PDB entry 8AP6 | electron microscopy, 3.20 A resolution | chains f and r of the 80 polymer chains in the assembly

# Chain f
Molecule: subunit-f
Organism: Trypanosoma brucei brucei
UniProt: Q57ZE2 (Q57ZE2_TRYB2); residues 1-145 here = UniProt positions 1-145
Chain sequence (145 residues; row label = number of the first residue in the row):
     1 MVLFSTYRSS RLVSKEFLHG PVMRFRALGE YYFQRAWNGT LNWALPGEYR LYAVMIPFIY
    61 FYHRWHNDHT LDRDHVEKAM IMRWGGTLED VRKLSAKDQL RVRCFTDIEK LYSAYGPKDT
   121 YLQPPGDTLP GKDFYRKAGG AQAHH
Disordered / not traced: 1, 137-145
Small-molecule neighbours:
  - 1,2-diacyl-sn-glycero-3-phosphocholine (PC1), molecule 1: A44, L45, P46, L51, Y52, M55, I56, P57, Y60, F61, R64
  - 1,2-diacyl-sn-glycero-3-phosphocholine (PC1), molecule 2: W65, D68, H69

# Chain r
Molecule: ATPEG4
Organism: Trypanosoma brucei brucei
Chain sequence (62 residues; row label = number of the first residue in the row):
     1 MLLGGFVPRR FSQFNRDPCW MFFIFSVGFW LGEYPAMMIK YNARDLVYDP HRYVWSHHDD
    61 HH
Small-molecule neighbours:
  - 1,2-diacyl-sn-glycero-3-phosphocholine (PC1), molecule 1: M1, L2, F23, S26, W30, E33, Y34, M37
  - 1,2-diacyl-sn-glycero-3-phosphocholine (PC1), molecule 2: P18, M21, F22, F25

# How chain f and chain r interact
Contacting residue pairs (80; chain f residue first):
  W37(f) with L3(r); G4(r); G5(r)
  G39(f) with M1(r); L3(r)
  L41(f) with M1(r), hydrophobic
  L45(f) with M1(r), hydrogen bond (backbone-backbone)
  P46(f) with M1(r), hydrogen bond (backbone-backbone); L2(r)
  G47(f) with M1(r); L2(r); L3(r), hydrogen bond (backbone-backbone); G4(r)
  E48(f) with G4(r); G5(r)
  Y49(f) with L2(r), hydrophobic; L3(r); G4(r), hydrogen bond (backbone-backbone); G5(r); V7(r), hydrophobic
  R50(f) with F6(r); D17(r), salt bridge; C19(r); W20(r)
  Y52(f) with M1(r), hydrogen bond (side chain-backbone); L2(r), hydrophobic
  A53(f) with W20(r), hydrophobic; F23(r)
  V54(f) with C19(r), hydrophobic; F22(r)
  P57(f) with F22(r), hydrophobic; S26(r)
  F61(f) with S26(r); F29(r), hydrophobic
  R64(f) with E33(r), salt bridge
  K78(f) with W55(r); D60(r), salt bridge
  A79(f) with W55(r), hydrophobic
  M82(f) with V54(r); W55(r)
  R83(f) with H51(r), hydrogen bond (backbone-side chain); R52(r); W55(r), hydrogen bond (side chain-backbone)
  W84(f) with D49(r), hydrogen bond; P50(r); H51(r)
  R101(f) with D45(r), hydrogen bond (side chain-backbone)
  V102(f) with D49(r)
  C104(f) with K40(r); Y41(r)
  F105(f) with Y48(r), hydrophobic; D49(r); R52(r)
  D107(f) with Y41(r), hydrogen bond
  I108(f) with Y41(r)
  L111(f) with Y41(r), hydrophobic
  Y112(f) with Y48(r), hydrogen bond
  D119(f) with R52(r); Y53(r), hydrogen bond (backbone-side chain)
  T120(f) with R52(r)
  Y121(f) with Y53(r); S56(r); H58(r)
  L122(f) with Y53(r)
  Q123(f) with Y53(r)
  P124(f) with Y53(r)
  D127(f) with Y53(r)
  L129(f) with P50(r); R52(r); Y53(r), hydrophobic
  P130(f) with P50(r); H51(r); Y53(r)
  G131(f) with Y53(r); V54(r)
  K132(f) with Y53(r); V54(r); D59(r), salt bridge
  F134(f) with H51(r)
  Y135(f) with H51(r), hydrogen bond
Other interface residues (no listed pair), chain f (43 interface residues in all): Y32, F58
Other interface residues (no listed pair), chain r (32 interface residues in all): L46, V47

# Summary
43 residues of chain f and 32 residues of chain r are in contact; the contacts include 13 hydrogen bonds and 4
salt bridges. Polar pairs include R50(f)-D17(r), R64(f)-E33(r) and K78(f)-D60(r).
1,2-diacyl-sn-glycero-3-phosphocholine is bound between chain f and chain r.
Chain f is subunit-f and chain r is ATPEG4, both from Trypanosoma brucei brucei; the structure, Trypanosoma
brucei mitochondrial F1Fo ATP synthase dimer, was determined by electron microscopy, deposited together with
8AP7, 8AP8, 8AP9, 8APA, 8APB, 8APC and 7 further entries.
